8JPA - chains A and B; structure by X-ray diffraction, 2.30 A resolution.

# Chain A (and B)
Molecule: De novo design cavitated protein
Organism: synthetic construct
Notes: chain B of this document is another copy of the same molecule, construct and numbering; everything in this record applies to it too
Sequence (183 residues; numbered 1 to 183; the number before each row is that of its first residue):
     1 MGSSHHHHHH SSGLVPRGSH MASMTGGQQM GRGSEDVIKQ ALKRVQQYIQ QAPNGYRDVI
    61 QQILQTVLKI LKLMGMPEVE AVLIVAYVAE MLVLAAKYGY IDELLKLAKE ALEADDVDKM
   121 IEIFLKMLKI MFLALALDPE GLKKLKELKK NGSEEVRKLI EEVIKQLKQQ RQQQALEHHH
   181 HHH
Disordered / not traced: 1-30, 170-183 (chain B: 1-33, 170-183)
Modified / non-standard residues: Mse1, Mse21, Mse24, Mse30, Mse74, Mse76, Mse91, Mse120, Mse127, Mse131 (selenomethionine)

# Interface between chain A and chain B
Pairs across the interface (110):
  Gly31(A) - Asp36(B)  hydrogen bond (backbone-side chain)
  Gly31(A) - Ile38(B)
  Arg32(A) - Glu35(B)
  Arg32(A) - Asp36(B)
  Arg32(A) - Val37(B)  hydrogen bond (backbone-backbone)
  Gly33(A) - Glu35(B)  hydrogen bond (backbone-backbone)
  Ser34(A) - Val37(B)
  Val37(A) - Val79(B)  hydrophobic
  Arg44(A) - Glu80(B)  salt bridge
  Gly55(A) - Lys165(B)  hydrogen bond (backbone-side chain)
  Tyr56(A) - Glu162(B)
  Tyr56(A) - Lys165(B)  hydrogen bond (side chain-backbone)
  Tyr56(A) - Gln166(B)  hydrogen bond (side chain-backbone)
  Tyr56(A) - Gln169(B)
  Val59(A) - Lys158(B)
  Val59(A) - Lys165(B)
  Gln62(A) - Lys158(B)
  Ile63(A) - Lys158(B)
  Ile63(A) - Glu162(B)
  Thr66(A) - Glu154(B)
  Thr66(A) - Lys158(B)
  Lys69(A) - Glu154(B)  salt bridge
  Ile70(A) - Leu148(B)  hydrophobic
  Ile70(A) - Asn151(B)
  Leu73(A) - Lys144(B)
  Leu73(A) - Glu147(B)
  Mse74(A) - Lys144(B)
  Mse74(A) - Leu148(B)
  Val79(A) - Leu83(B)  hydrophobic
  Val79(A) - Tyr87(B)
  Glu80(A) - Tyr87(B)
  Leu83(A) - Glu80(B)
  Leu83(A) - Leu83(B)  hydrophobic
  Tyr87(A) - Glu80(B)  hydrogen bond
  Tyr87(A) - Ile84(B)  hydrophobic
  Ile101(A) - Gln166(B)
  Asp102(A) - Gln166(B)
  Leu105(A) - Leu159(B)
  Leu105(A) - Glu162(B)
  Leu105(A) - Val163(B)  hydrophobic
  Leu105(A) - Gln166(B)
  Ala108(A) - Leu159(B)
  Lys109(A) - Leu159(B)
  Lys109(A) - Ile160(B)
  Ala111(A) - Lys149(B)  hydrogen bond (backbone-side chain)
  Leu112(A) - Lys149(B)  hydrogen bond (backbone-side chain)
  Leu112(A) - Gly152(B)
  Leu112(A) - Glu155(B)
  Leu112(A) - Val156(B)  hydrophobic
  Leu112(A) - Leu159(B)  hydrophobic
  Glu113(A) - Lys149(B)
  Ala114(A) - Lys149(B)  hydrogen bond (backbone-side chain)
  Asp115(A) - Lys149(B)
  Asp116(A) - Lys149(B)
  Val117(A) - Leu145(B)
  Val117(A) - Lys146(B)
  Val117(A) - Lys149(B)
  Mse120(A) - Leu145(B)
  Mse120(A) - Leu148(B)  hydrophobic
  Mse120(A) - Lys149(B)
  Ile121(A) - Phe132(B)  hydrophobic
  Ile121(A) - Leu145(B)  hydrophobic
  Leu125(A) - Leu125(B)
  Leu125(A) - Leu128(B)  hydrophobic
  Leu125(A) - Lys129(B)
  Leu125(A) - Phe132(B)  hydrophobic
  Lys129(A) - Leu125(B)
  Phe132(A) - Ile121(B)  hydrophobic
  Phe132(A) - Phe124(B)  hydrophobic
  Phe132(A) - Leu125(B)  hydrophobic
  Phe132(A) - Leu128(B)  hydrophobic
  Leu133(A) - Ile121(B)  hydrophobic
  Lys144(A) - Mse74(B)
  Leu145(A) - Val117(B)  hydrophobic
  Leu145(A) - Mse120(B)
  Lys146(A) - Val117(B)
  Glu147(A) - Mse74(B)
  Leu148(A) - Ile70(B)  hydrophobic
  Leu148(A) - Mse74(B)  hydrophobic
  Lys149(A) - Ala111(B)
  Lys149(A) - Leu112(B)  hydrogen bond (side chain-backbone)
  Lys149(A) - Ala114(B)  hydrogen bond (side chain-backbone)
  Lys149(A) - Asp116(B)
  Lys149(A) - Mse120(B)
  Asn151(A) - Ile70(B)
  Asn151(A) - Leu73(B)
  Asn151(A) - Mse74(B)
  Gly152(A) - Leu112(B)
  Glu155(A) - Ile63(B)
  Glu155(A) - Thr66(B)  hydrogen bond
  Glu155(A) - Leu112(B)
  Val156(A) - Leu112(B)  hydrophobic
  Lys158(A) - Val59(B)
  Lys158(A) - Gln62(B)
  Lys158(A) - Ile63(B)
  Lys158(A) - Thr66(B)
  Leu159(A) - Ile63(B)  hydrophobic
  Leu159(A) - Ala108(B)  hydrophobic
  Ile160(A) - Lys109(B)
  Glu162(A) - Tyr56(B)
  Glu162(A) - Val59(B)
  Glu162(A) - Leu105(B)
  Val163(A) - Leu105(B)  hydrophobic
  Lys165(A) - Gly55(B)
  Lys165(A) - Tyr56(B)
  Gln166(A) - Tyr56(B)
  Gln166(A) - Ile101(B)
  Gln166(A) - Asp102(B)
  Gln166(A) - Leu105(B)
  Gln169(A) - Tyr56(B)  hydrogen bond
Interface residues without a listed pair, chain A (62 interface residues in all): Ile60, Pro77, Leu128, Ala136, Leu142, Glu161
Interface residues without a listed pair, chain B (62 interface residues in all): Val67, Mse76, Glu90, Glu113, Asp115, Asp118, Leu142, Glu161

# In short
The chain A/chain B interface involves 62 residues from each chain; the contacts include 14 hydrogen bonds and
2 salt bridges. Among the polar pairs are Arg44(A)-Glu80(B), Lys69(A)-Glu154(B) and Gly31(A)-Asp36(B).
Both chains are De novo design cavitated protein (synthetic construct). Entry 8JPA (De novo design cavitated
protein without predefined topology) was determined by X-ray diffraction (same publication as 8HDU).
